4X2X - chain A; structure by X-ray diffraction, 2.47 A resolution.

# Chain A
Name: NS6 protease
Organism: Murine norovirus 1
UniProt: Q80J95 (Q80J95_9CALI); residues 4-179 here correspond to UniProt positions 998-1173 (UniProt number = residue number + 994)
Sequence (176 residues; row label = number of the first residue in the row):
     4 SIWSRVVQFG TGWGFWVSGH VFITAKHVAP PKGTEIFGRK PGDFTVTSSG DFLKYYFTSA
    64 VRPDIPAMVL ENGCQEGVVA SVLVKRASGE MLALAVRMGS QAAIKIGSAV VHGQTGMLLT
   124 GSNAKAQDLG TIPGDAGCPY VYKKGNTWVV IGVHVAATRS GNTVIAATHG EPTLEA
Unresolved in the structure: 125-132, 162-163
Differences from the reference sequence: engineered mutation A139 (Cys1133 in Q80J95)
Curated features (UniProtKB/Swiss-Prot):
  - active site (For 3CLpro activity): H30, D54

# In short
From UniProt: active-site residues H30 and D54.
Chain A is NS6 protease (Murine norovirus 1); the structure, Crystal structure of the Murine Norovirus NS6
protease (inactive C139A mutant) with a C-terminal extension to ..., was determined by X-ray diffraction,
deposited together with 4X2V, 4X2W and 4X2Y.
